9EAP - chains A and C of the 3 polymer chains in the assembly; structure by electron microscopy, 2.70 A resolution.

Chain A (and C):
Name: Capsid protein VP1
Organism: Murine norovirus 1
Notes: engineered mutation(s): V339I; chain C of this document is another copy of the same molecule, construct and numbering; everything in this record applies to it too
Reference sequence: Q80J94 (CAPSD_MNV1); residue numbers follow UniProt; this construct covers 2-541
Chain sequence (540 residues; row label = number of the first residue in the row):
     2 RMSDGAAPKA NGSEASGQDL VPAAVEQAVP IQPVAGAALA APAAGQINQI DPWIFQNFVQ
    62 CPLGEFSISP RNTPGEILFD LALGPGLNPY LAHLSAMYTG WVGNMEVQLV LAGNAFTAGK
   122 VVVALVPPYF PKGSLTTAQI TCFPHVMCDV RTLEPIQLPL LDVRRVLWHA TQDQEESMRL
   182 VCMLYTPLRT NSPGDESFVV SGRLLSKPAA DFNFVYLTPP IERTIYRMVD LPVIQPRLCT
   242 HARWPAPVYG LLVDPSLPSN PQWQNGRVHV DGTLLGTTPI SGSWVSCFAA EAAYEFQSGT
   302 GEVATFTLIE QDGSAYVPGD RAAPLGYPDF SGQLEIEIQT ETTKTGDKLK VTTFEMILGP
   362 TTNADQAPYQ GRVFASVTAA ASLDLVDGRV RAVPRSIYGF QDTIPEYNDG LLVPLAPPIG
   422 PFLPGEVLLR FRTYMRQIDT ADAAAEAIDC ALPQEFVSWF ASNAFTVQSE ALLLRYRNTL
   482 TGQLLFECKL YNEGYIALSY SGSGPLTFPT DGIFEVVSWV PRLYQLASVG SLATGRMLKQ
Not modelled in the structure: 2-18, 533-541 (chain C: 2-26, 531-541)
Construct notes: variant Glu296 (Lys in Q80J94), Ile339 (Val in Q80J94)
Small-molecule neighbours: glycochenodeoxycholic acid (CHO): Gln340, Arg390, Val391, Arg392

Interface between chain A and chain C:
Contacting residue pairs (31):
  Pro43(A) - Ala36(C)  hydrogen bond (backbone-backbone)
  Pro43(A) - Leu40(C)  hydrophobic
  Ala44(A) - Arg165(C)
  Gly46(A) - Ile32(C)
  Gly46(A) - Gln33(C)  hydrogen bond (backbone-backbone)
  Gly46(A) - Val164(C)
  Gln47(A) - Pro31(C)  hydrogen bond (side chain-backbone)
  Thr100(A) - Pro128(C)
  Val167(A) - Arg166(C)
  Leu168(A) - Arg166(C)  hydrogen bond (backbone-backbone)
  Trp169(A) - Val164(C)  hydrophobic
  Trp169(A) - Arg165(C)  hydrogen bond (side chain-backbone)
  Trp169(A) - Arg166(C)  hydrogen bond (backbone-side chain)
  Ala171(A) - Tyr130(C)  hydrophobic
  Gln173(A) - Pro132(C)
  Glu176(A) - Arg166(C)  salt bridge
  Tyr217(A) - Ile32(C)
  Tyr217(A) - Leu126(C)
  Tyr217(A) - Pro128(C)  hydrophobic
  Tyr217(A) - Pro145(C)
  Thr219(A) - Pro128(C)
  Thr219(A) - Phe131(C)
  Thr219(A) - Phe144(C)
  Pro220(A) - Gln140(C)
  Pro220(A) - Cys143(C)  hydrophobic
  Pro220(A) - Phe144(C)
  Ile222(A) - Pro132(C)  hydrophobic
  Tyr317(A) - Leu413(C)
  Pro319(A) - Leu413(C)
  Gln371(A) - Leu412(C)
  Gln371(A) - Leu413(C)
Interface residues without a listed pair, chain A (24 interface residues in all): Ala42, Ala45, Asp174, Leu218, Val318, Arg373
Interface residues without a listed pair, chain C (24 interface residues in all): Val35, Pro129, Met179, Gly411, Pro415

Summary:
Chain A and chain C each contribute 24 residues to their interface, with 6 hydrogen bonds and 1 salt bridge.
Polar pairs include Glu176(A)-Arg166(C), Gln47(A)-Pro31(C) and Trp169(A)-Arg165(C). Chain A binds
glycochenodeoxycholic acid.
Both chains are Capsid protein VP1 (Murine norovirus 1). Entry 9EAP (MNV Allosteric escape mutant V339I +
GCDCA) was determined by electron microscopy together with 9EAN, 9EAO and 9EAQ from the same study.
